Entry 9C8G (electron microscopy, 2.64 A resolution); this record covers chains B and C of the 4 polymer chains in the assembly.

# Chain B
Name: VP2
Source organism: Human enterovirus D68
Reference sequence: A0A286KB20 (A0A286KB20_HED68); residues 1-248 here correspond to UniProt positions 70-317 (UniProt number = residue number + 69)
Sequence (248 residues; numbered 1 to 248; the number before each row is that of its first residue):
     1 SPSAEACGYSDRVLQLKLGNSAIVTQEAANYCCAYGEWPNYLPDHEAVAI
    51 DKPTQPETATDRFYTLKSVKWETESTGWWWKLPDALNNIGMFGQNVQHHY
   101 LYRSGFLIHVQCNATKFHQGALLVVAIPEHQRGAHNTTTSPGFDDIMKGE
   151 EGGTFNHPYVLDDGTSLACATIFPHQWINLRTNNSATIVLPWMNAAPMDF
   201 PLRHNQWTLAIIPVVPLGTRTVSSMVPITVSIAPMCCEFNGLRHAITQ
Unresolved in the structure: 1-10, 247-248

# Chain C
Name: VP3
Source organism: Human enterovirus D68
Reference sequence: A0A097BW19 (A0A097BW19_HED68); residues 1-247 here correspond to UniProt positions 318-564 (UniProt number = residue number + 317)
Sequence (247 residues; row label = number of the first residue in the row):
     1 GVPTYLLPGSGQFLTTDDHSSAPVLPCFNPTPEMHIPGQVRNMLEVIQVE
    51 SMMEINNTENAVGMQRLKVDISVLTDVDQLLFNIPLDIQLDGPLRNTLVG
   101 NISRYYTHWSGSLEMTFMFCGSFMATGKLILCYTPPGGSCPTTRETAMLG
   151 THIVWDFGLQSSVTLVIPWISGSHYRMFNNDAKSTNANVGYVTCFMQTNL
   201 IVPSESSNTCSLIGFVAAKDDFSLRLMRDSPDIGQLEHLHEAEAAYQ

# Interface between chain B and chain C
Contacting residue pairs (103; chain B residue first):
  D11(B) - L159(C)
  Y35(B) - P37(C)
  Y35(B) - G38(C)
  E37(B) - H35(C)  salt bridge
  E37(B) - P37(C)
  E46(B) - M34(C)
  E46(B) - H35(C)  hydrogen bond (side chain-backbone)
  K116(B) - S122(C)
  K116(B) - F123(C)  hydrogen bond (backbone-backbone)
  K116(B) - M124(C)  hydrogen bond (backbone-backbone)
  F117(B) - S122(C)
  F117(B) - M124(C)  hydrophobic
  F117(B) - E205(C)
  F117(B) - S206(C)
  H118(B) - G121(C)
  H118(B) - S122(C)
  Q119(B) - C120(C)
  Q119(B) - G121(C)
  Q119(B) - S122(C)
  Q119(B) - S207(C)  hydrogen bond
  Q119(B) - T209(C)
  Q119(B) - C210(C)
  Q119(B) - S211(C)
  A121(B) - C120(C)  hydrophobic
  L123(B) - M52(C)  hydrophobic
  T138(B) - H240(C)  hydrogen bond
  P158(B) - M64(C)  hydrophobic
  Y159(B) - E54(C)  hydrogen bond
  Y159(B) - G63(C)
  Y159(B) - M64(C)
  Y159(B) - R66(C)  hydrogen bond
  Y159(B) - L67(C)  hydrophobic
  S166(B) - N96(C)  hydrogen bond
  L167(B) - M52(C)
  L167(B) - M64(C)  hydrophobic
  L167(B) - L67(C)  hydrophobic
  A168(B) - S51(C)
  A168(B) - M52(C)  hydrogen bond (backbone-backbone)
  A168(B) - L67(C)
  A168(B) - N96(C)
  C169(B) - S51(C)
  C169(B) - N96(C)
  C169(B) - T97(C)
  C169(B) - L98(C)
  C169(B) - N101(C)
  T171(B) - V49(C)
  T171(B) - E50(C)  hydrogen bond (side chain-backbone)
  T171(B) - S51(C)
  T171(B) - M52(C)
  I172(B) - V46(C)  hydrophobic
  I172(B) - V49(C)  hydrophobic
  I172(B) - L98(C)  hydrophobic
  W177(B) - M52(C)  hydrophobic
  W177(B) - M118(C)  hydrophobic
  W177(B) - I213(C)  hydrophobic
  W177(B) - F215(C)  hydrophobic
  N179(B) - M118(C)
  N179(B) - F119(C)  hydrogen bond (side chain-backbone)
  N179(B) - C120(C)
  N179(B) - G121(C)
  N179(B) - S161(C)  hydrogen bond
  R181(B) - F119(C)
  R181(B) - G121(C)
  R181(B) - S122(C)  hydrogen bond (side chain-backbone)
  R181(B) - F123(C)  hydrogen bond (side chain-backbone)
  R181(B) - A125(C)  hydrogen bond (side chain-backbone)
  R181(B) - F157(C)
  R181(B) - G158(C)  hydrogen bond (side chain-backbone)
  R181(B) - S161(C)
  T182(B) - F123(C)
  T182(B) - L159(C)  hydrogen bond (side chain-backbone)
  T182(B) - S161(C)
  P191(B) - P37(C)  hydrophobic
  W192(B) - P37(C)
  M193(B) - P37(C)  hydrophobic
  N194(B) - M34(C)
  N194(B) - I36(C)
  A195(B) - M34(C)
  A195(B) - I36(C)  hydrophobic
  A196(B) - M34(C)
  P197(B) - M34(C)
  I212(B) - M64(C)  hydrophobic
  P213(B) - M64(C)
  V214(B) - M52(C)  hydrophobic
  V214(B) - M64(C)  hydrophobic
  V214(B) - K68(C)
  V214(B) - I213(C)  hydrophobic
  V215(B) - K68(C)
  V215(B) - C120(C)  hydrophobic
  V215(B) - S211(C)
  V215(B) - I213(C)  hydrophobic
  P216(B) - K68(C)
  G218(B) - S207(C)  hydrogen bond (backbone-side chain)
  T219(B) - E205(C)  hydrogen bond (side chain-backbone)
  T219(B) - S207(C)
  R220(B) - V202(C)
  R220(B) - P203(C)  hydrogen bond (side chain-backbone)
  R220(B) - S204(C)  hydrogen bond (side chain-backbone)
  R220(B) - E205(C)  hydrogen bond (backbone-backbone)
  R220(B) - S206(C)  hydrogen bond (side chain-backbone)
  R220(B) - S207(C)
  R220(B) - N208(C)  hydrogen bond
  T221(B) - E205(C)  hydrogen bond (backbone-backbone)
Other interface residues (no listed pair), chain B (42 interface residues in all): R103, G120, L180
Other interface residues (no listed pair), chain C (48 interface residues in all): E33, E45, T126

# Overview
Chain B and chain C form an interface of 42 and 48 residues respectively; the contacts include 25 hydrogen
bonds and 1 salt bridge. Among the polar pairs are E37(B)-H35(C), E46(B)-H35(C) and Q119(B)-S207(C).
Chain B is VP2 and chain C is VP3, both from Human enterovirus D68; the structure, Cryo-EM Structure of EV-D68
A2 Inactivated Virus Particle, was determined by electron microscopy (same publication as 9C3J, 9C4A, 9C8F,
9C8H and 9C8I).
